8RYM - chains A and D of the 5 polymer chains in the assembly; structure by X-ray diffraction, 2.34 A resolution.

== Chain A ==
Name: HLA class I histocompatibility antigen, A alpha chain
Source organism: Homo sapiens
Reference sequence: P04439 (HLAA_HUMAN); residues 1-275 here correspond to UniProt positions 25-299 (UniProt number = residue number + 24)
Amino-acid sequence (276 residues; each row starts with the number of its first residue):
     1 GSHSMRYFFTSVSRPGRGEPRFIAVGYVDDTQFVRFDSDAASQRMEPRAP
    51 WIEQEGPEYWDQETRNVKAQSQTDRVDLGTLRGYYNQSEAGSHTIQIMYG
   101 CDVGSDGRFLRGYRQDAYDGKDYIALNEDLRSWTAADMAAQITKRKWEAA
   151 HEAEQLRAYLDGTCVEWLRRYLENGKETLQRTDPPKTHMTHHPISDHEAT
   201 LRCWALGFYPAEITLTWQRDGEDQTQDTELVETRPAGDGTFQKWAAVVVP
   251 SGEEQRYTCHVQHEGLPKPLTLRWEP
Cystine bridges: Cys101-Cys164, Cys203-Cys259
Construct notes: expression tag (276)
UniProt features mapped onto this chain:
  - region: Glu275 (Connecting peptide)
  - binding site (a peptide antigen): Tyr7, Thr73, Tyr84, Asp116, Thr143, Lys146, Tyr159, Tyr171
  - modified residue: Tyr59 (Sulfotyrosine)
  - glycosylation: Asn86 (N-linked (GlcNAc...) asparagine)

== Chain D ==
Name: TCR alpha
Source organism: Homo sapiens
Amino-acid sequence (198 residues; each row starts with the number of its first residue):
     1 MAQEVTQIPAALSVPEGENLVLNCSFTDSAIYNLQWFRQDPGKGLTSLLL
    51 IQSSQREQTSGRLNASLDKSSGRSTLYIAASQPGDSATYLCAVNNAGNML
   101 TFGGGTRLMVKPHIQNPDPAVYQLRDSKSSDKSVCLFTDFDSQTNVSQSK
   151 DSDVYITDKCVLDMRSMDFKSNSAVAWSNKSDFACANAFNNSIIPEDT
Disordered / not traced: 1, 148-150, 166-168, 180-182, 189-198
Cystine bridges: Cys24-Cys91, Cys135-Cys185

== How chain A and chain D interact ==
Pairs across the interface (7; chain A residue first):
  Glu58(A) with Ala2(D), hydrogen bond (side chain-backbone)
  Arg65(A) with Ala2(D); Gly97(D); Asn98(D), hydrogen bond
  Asn66(A) with Gly97(D)
  Ala69(A) with Ala96(D)
  Gln155(A) with Ser53(D)
Also at the interface, not in a pair above, chain D (6 interface residues in all): Lys69

== Overview ==
Chain A and chain D form an interface of 5 and 6 residues respectively; the contacts include 2 hydrogen bonds.
Polar contacts include Glu58(A)-Ala2(D) and Arg65(A)-Asn98(D). Curated annotation (UniProt) lists 8 peptide
antigen-binding residues on chain A.
Here chain A is HLA class I histocompatibility antigen, A alpha chain and chain D is TCR alpha, both from Homo
sapiens. Entry 8RYM (Structure of S2 TCR in complex with HLA-A*03:01 bound to ELFSYLIEK peptide) was
determined by X-ray diffraction together with 8RYN, 8RYO, 8RYP and 8RYQ from the same study.
